9CRQ - chains A and G of the 12 polymer chains in the assembly; structure by electron microscopy, 3.07 A resolution.

# Chain A
Protein: CRISPR-associated aCascade subunit Cas7/Csa2 2
From: Saccharolobus solfataricus P2
UniProtKB: Q97Y91 (CSA2B_SACS2); residues 1-321 here = UniProt positions 1-321
Sequence (321 residues; numbered 1 to 321; the number before each row is that of its first residue):
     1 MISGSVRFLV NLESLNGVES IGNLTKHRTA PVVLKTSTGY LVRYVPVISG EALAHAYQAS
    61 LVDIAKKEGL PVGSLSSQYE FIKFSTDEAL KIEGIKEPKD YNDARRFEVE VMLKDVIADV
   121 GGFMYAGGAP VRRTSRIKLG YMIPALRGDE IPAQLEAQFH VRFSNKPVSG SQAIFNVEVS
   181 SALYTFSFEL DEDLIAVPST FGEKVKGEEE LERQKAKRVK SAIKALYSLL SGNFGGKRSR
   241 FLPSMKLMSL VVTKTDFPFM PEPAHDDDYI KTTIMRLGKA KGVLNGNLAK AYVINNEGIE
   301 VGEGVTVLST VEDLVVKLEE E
Unresolved in the structure: 169-172, 321
UniProt features mapped onto this chain:
  - mutagenesis: His160 (H160A: Significantly reduced affinity for crRNA)

# Chain G
Protein: CRISPR system aCascade subunit Cas5 1
From: Saccharolobus solfataricus P2
UniProtKB: Q97Y92 (CAS5A_SACS2); residues 1-240 here = UniProt positions 1-240
Sequence (241 residues; numbered 1 to 241; the number before each row is that of its first residue):
     1 MIYSKVFLKL HWGFSVVKPL AAKAKPGFYL PPPTTLIGAL SYGKFRGVDN INLGNVYGSP
    61 AYNFRNIMAT ARLESEGVYT EDIIRNVISY FQRKERRENP RYIYGVIPTG KVYIPNGRLV
   121 VVYVTDSISK EELEKLCWSI TRIGCKECLA SVENVEVGEA KKVSGRVKTR YYFRDTVKVV
   181 GRKEFLEYVT FWEENGYIWG KEGSPVRYIL PITTYPLASK EVEVEAKEAY EVGGEYVVFS
   241 S
Unresolved in the structure: 21-23, 83-108, 241
Sequence notes: expression tag (241)

# How chain A and chain G interact
Pairs across the interface (33; chain A residue first):
  Met1(A) - Arg46(G)
  Ala30(A) - Tyr113(G)  hydrophobic
  Pro31(A) - Thr80(G)
  Pro31(A) - Tyr113(G)
  Val33(A) - Glu76(G)
  Tyr101(A) - Tyr57(G)  hydrophobic
  Arg132(A) - Asp49(G)  hydrogen bond (side chain-backbone)
  Arg132(A) - Trp199(G)
  Arg133(A) - Asp49(G)
  Thr134(A) - Asp49(G)  hydrogen bond (backbone-side chain)
  Ser135(A) - Lys146(G)
  Lys138(A) - Tyr42(G)
  Leu139(A) - Glu147(G)
  Tyr141(A) - Lys111(G)  hydrogen bond
  Tyr141(A) - Glu147(G)
  Ile143(A) - Trp12(G)  hydrophobic
  Ser187(A) - His11(G)  hydrogen bond
  Leu194(A) - Arg46(G)
  Ser199(A) - Gly47(G)  hydrogen bond (side chain-backbone)
  Ser199(A) - Val48(G)
  Ser199(A) - Asp49(G)  hydrogen bond
  Phe201(A) - Val48(G)  hydrophobic
  Phe201(A) - Asn50(G)
  Phe201(A) - Ile51(G)  hydrophobic
  Phe201(A) - Tyr57(G)
  Met260(A) - Thr141(G)
  Met260(A) - Ala150(G)
  Pro261(A) - Ser151(G)  hydrogen bond (backbone-side chain)
  Glu262(A) - Lys9(G)
  Pro263(A) - His11(G)
  His265(A) - His11(G)
  His265(A) - Asn116(G)
  Arg276(A) - Val152(G)  hydrogen bond (side chain-backbone)
Other interface residues (no listed pair), chain A (36 interface residues in all): Val18, Val32, Tyr40, Val42, Ile137, Gly140, Leu146, Glu189, Thr200, Asp266, Ala280, Leu284, Asn285
Other interface residues (no listed pair), chain G (32 interface residues in all): Pro60, Val78, Asp82, Pro115, Lys135, Trp138, Ile140, Leu149, Tyr215

# Summary
36 residues of chain A face 32 of chain G across their interface; the contacts include 8 hydrogen bonds. Polar
pairs include Arg132(A)-Asp49(G), Thr134(A)-Asp49(G) and Tyr141(A)-Lys111(G). Curated annotation (UniProt)
lists one mutagenesis site on chain A.
Here chain A is CRISPR-associated aCascade subunit Cas7/Csa2 2 and chain G is CRISPR system aCascade subunit
Cas5 1, both from Saccharolobus solfataricus P2. Entry 9CRQ (Post-targeting aCascade Type IA CRISPR-Cas
Surveillance Complexes) was determined by electron microscopy.
